PDB entry 5AD0 | X-ray diffraction, 2.84 A resolution | chains A and C of the 3 polymer chains in the assembly

[Chain A]
Name: MHC class I alpha chain 2
Organism: Gallus gallus
Notes: fragment: extracellular domain
Reference sequence: Q95601 (Q95601_CHICK); residues -20 to 270 here correspond to UniProt positions 1-291 (UniProt number = residue number + 21)
Amino-acid sequence (329 residues; row label = number of the first residue in the row; numbers below 1 keep their minus sign (Met-20 is residue -20)):
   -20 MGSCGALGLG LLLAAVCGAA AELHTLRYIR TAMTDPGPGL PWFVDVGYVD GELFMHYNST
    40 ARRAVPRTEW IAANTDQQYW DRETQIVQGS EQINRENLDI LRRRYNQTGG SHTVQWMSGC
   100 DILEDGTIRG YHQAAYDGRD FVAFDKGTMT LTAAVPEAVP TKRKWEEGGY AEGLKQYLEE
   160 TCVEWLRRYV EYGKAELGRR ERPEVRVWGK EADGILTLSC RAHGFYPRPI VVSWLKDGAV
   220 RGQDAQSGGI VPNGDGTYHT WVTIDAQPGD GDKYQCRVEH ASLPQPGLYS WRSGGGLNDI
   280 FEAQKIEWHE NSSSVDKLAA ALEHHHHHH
Disordered / not traced: -20 to 1, 271-308
Construct notes: expression tag (271-308)
Disulfide bonds: Cys99-Cys161, Cys199-Cys255
Metal / ion sites: Ca2+: Asn85, Asp223 (shared with Glu4(C) of chain C)

[Chain C]
Name: 11-residue peptide
Amino-acid sequence (11 residues; row label = number of the first residue in the row):
     1 GHAEEYGADT L
Metal / ion sites: Ca2+: Glu4 (shared with Asn85(A), Asp223(A) of chain A)

[Chain A / chain C interface]
Residue-residue contacts (47):
  Tyr7(A) with Gly1(C), hydrogen bond (side chain-backbone); His2(C)
  Arg9(A) with Asp9(C), salt bridge
  Asp24(A) with His2(C), salt bridge
  Met34(A) with His2(C)
  Tyr58(A) with Gly1(C), hydrogen bond (side chain-backbone)
  Arg61(A) with His2(C); Glu4(C)
  Glu62(A) with Gly1(C), hydrogen bond (side chain-backbone); His2(C), salt bridge
  Ile65(A) with His2(C); Ala3(C); Tyr6(C)
  Val66(A) with His2(C)
  Gly68(A) with Tyr6(C)
  Ser69(A) with Tyr6(C); Asp9(C)
  Ile72(A) with Tyr6(C); Gly7(C); Asp9(C); Thr10(C)
  Asn76(A) with Asp9(C), hydrogen bond (side chain-backbone); Thr10(C); Leu11(C), hydrogen bond (side chain-backbone)
  Ile79(A) with Leu11(C)
  Leu80(A) with Leu11(C), hydrophobic
  Arg83(A) with Leu11(C), hydrogen bond (side chain-backbone)
  Val93(A) with Leu11(C), hydrophobic
  Trp95(A) with Ala8(C); Asp9(C), hydrogen bond (side chain-backbone); Leu11(C), hydrophobic
  His111(A) with Ala8(C), hydrogen bond (side chain-backbone)
  Phe120(A) with Leu11(C), hydrophobic
  Val121(A) with Leu11(C), hydrophobic
  Thr140(A) with Leu11(C), hydrogen bond (side chain-backbone)
  Lys143(A) with Leu11(C)
  Trp144(A) with Ala8(C), hydrogen bond (side chain-backbone); Thr10(C)
  Tyr149(A) with Glu5(C); Gly7(C); Ala8(C); Thr10(C)
  Tyr156(A) with Gly1(C), hydrogen bond (side chain-backbone); His2(C); Ala3(C)
  Trp164(A) with Gly1(C)
  Tyr168(A) with Gly1(C), hydrogen bond (side chain-backbone)
Also at the interface, not in a pair above, chain A (32 interface residues in all): Gln64, Asn73, Ala113, Leu153

[Overview]
32 residues of chain A face 11 of chain C across their interface, with 12 hydrogen bonds and 3 salt bridges.
Polar contacts include Arg9(A)-Asp9(C), Asp24(A)-His2(C) and Glu62(A)-His2(C). Asn85(A), Asp223(A) and Glu4(C)
coordinate Ca2+.
Here chain A is MHC class I alpha chain 2 (Gallus gallus) and chain C is an 11-residue peptide. Entry 5AD0
(Complex of a B21 chicken MHC class I molecule and a 11MER chicken peptide) was determined by X-ray
diffraction.
